PDB entry 9MHV | X-ray diffraction, 2.45 A resolution | chains A and B

Chain A (and B):
Name: Toll-like receptor 7
From: Macaca mulatta
Notes: chain B of this document is another copy of the same molecule, construct and numbering; everything in this record applies to it too
UniProtKB: B3Y653 (B3Y653_MACMU); residues 27-839 here = UniProt positions 27-839
Sequence (817 residues; numbered 23 to 839; the number before each row is that of its first residue):
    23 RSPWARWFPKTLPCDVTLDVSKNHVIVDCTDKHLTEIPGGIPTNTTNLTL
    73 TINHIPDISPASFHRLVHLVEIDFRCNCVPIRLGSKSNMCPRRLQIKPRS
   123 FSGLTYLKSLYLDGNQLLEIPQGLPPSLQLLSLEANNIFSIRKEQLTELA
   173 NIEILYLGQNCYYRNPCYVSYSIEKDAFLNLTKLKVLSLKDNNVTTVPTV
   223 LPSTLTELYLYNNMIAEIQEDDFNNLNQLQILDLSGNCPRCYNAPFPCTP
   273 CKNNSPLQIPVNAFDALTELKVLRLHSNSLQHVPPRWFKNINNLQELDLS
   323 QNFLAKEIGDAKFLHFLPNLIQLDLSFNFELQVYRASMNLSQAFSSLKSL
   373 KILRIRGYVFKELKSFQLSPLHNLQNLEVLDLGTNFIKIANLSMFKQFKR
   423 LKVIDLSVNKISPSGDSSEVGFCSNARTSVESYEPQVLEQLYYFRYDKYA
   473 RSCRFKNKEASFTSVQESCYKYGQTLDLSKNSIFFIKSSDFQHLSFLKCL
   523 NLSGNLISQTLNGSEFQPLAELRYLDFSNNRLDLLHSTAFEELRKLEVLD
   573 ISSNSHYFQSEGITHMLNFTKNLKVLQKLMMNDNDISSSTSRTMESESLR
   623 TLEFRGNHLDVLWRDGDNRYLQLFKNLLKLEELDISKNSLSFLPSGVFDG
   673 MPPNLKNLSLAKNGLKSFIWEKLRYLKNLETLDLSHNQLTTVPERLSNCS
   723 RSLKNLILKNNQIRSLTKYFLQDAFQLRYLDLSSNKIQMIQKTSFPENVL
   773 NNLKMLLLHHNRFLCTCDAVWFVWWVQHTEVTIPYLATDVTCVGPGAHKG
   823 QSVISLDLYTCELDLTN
Unresolved in the structure: 23-26, 436-462, 476-489, 836-839
Cystine bridges: Cys36-Cys51, Cys98-Cys475, Cys100-Cys112, Cys183-Cys189, Cys260-Cys273, Cys263-Cys270, Cys491-Cys521, Cys787-Cys814, Cys789-Cys833
Covalent attachments: N-acetylglucosamine (NAG) linked to Asn69, Asn215, Asn361, Asn413, Asn523, Asn534, Asn590, Asn679, Asn720
Differences from the reference sequence: expression tag (23-26); engineered mutation Gln167 (Asn in B3Y653), Gln389 (Asn in B3Y653), Gln488 (Asn in B3Y653), Gln799 (Asn in B3Y653)
Ligand contacts:
  - A1BLT ((3S)-3-[(2-amino-5-{[2-methoxy-5-({[(3S)-oxolan-3-yl]amino}methyl)phenyl]methyl}-5H-pyrimido[5,4-b]indol-4-yl)amino]hexan-1-ol), molecule 1: Tyr264, Phe349, Phe351, Glu352, Leu353, Gln354, Val355, Tyr356, Val381, Phe408, Lys410, Lys432
  - A1BLT, molecule 2: Thr532, Asp555, Leu557, His558, Gly584, Ile585, Thr586

Interface between chain A and chain B:
Contacting residue pairs (75):
  Ile103(A) with Asp637(B)
  Arg104(A) with Asp637(B); Gly638(B)
  Lys108(A) with Asp637(B), salt bridge; Phe664(B); Ser689(B)
  Ser109(A) with Lys688(B); Ser689(B)
  Tyr185(A) with Gly638(B)
  Arg186(A) with Arg636(B); Asp637(B), hydrogen bond (side chain-backbone)
  Tyr264(A) with Thr586(B), hydrogen bond
  Asn265(A) with Gly584(B), hydrogen bond (side chain-backbone); Ile585(B); Thr586(B), hydrogen bond; Thr612(B), hydrogen bond
  Ala266(A) with Arg641(B), hydrogen bond (backbone-side chain)
  Pro267(A) with Asp639(B); Arg641(B)
  Phe268(A) with Arg641(B)
  Pro269(A) with Gly638(B); Asp639(B)
  Thr406(A) with Glu583(B)
  Phe408(A) with Ile585(B), hydrophobic
  Val430(A) with Ser582(B)
  Lys432(A) with Ser530(B), hydrogen bond (side chain-backbone); Tyr579(B), hydrogen bond
  Leu463(A) with Glu583(B)
  Tyr464(A) with Glu583(B), hydrogen bond (backbone-side chain)
  Tyr465(A) with Glu583(B), hydrogen bond (backbone-side chain)
  Phe466(A) with Glu583(B), hydrogen bond (backbone-side chain); Gly584(B)
  Lys502(A) with His578(B)
  Asn503(A) with Arg553(B), hydrogen bond (backbone-side chain)
  Gly526(A) with Arg553(B), hydrogen bond (backbone-side chain)
  Asn527(A) with Arg553(B), hydrogen bond (backbone-side chain)
  Leu528(A) with Leu528(B); Ser530(B); Arg553(B)
  Ser530(A) with Lys432(B), hydrogen bond (backbone-side chain); Ser504(B); Leu528(B)
  Arg553(A) with Asn503(B); Gly526(B), hydrogen bond (side chain-backbone); Asn527(B), hydrogen bond (side chain-backbone); Leu528(B)
  His578(A) with Lys502(B)
  Tyr579(A) with Lys432(B), hydrogen bond
  Ser582(A) with Val430(B)
  Glu583(A) with Leu463(B); Tyr464(B), hydrogen bond (side chain-backbone); Tyr465(B), hydrogen bond (side chain-backbone); Phe466(B), hydrogen bond (side chain-backbone)
  Gly584(A) with Asn265(B); Phe466(B)
  Ile585(A) with Asn265(B)
  Thr586(A) with Tyr264(B), hydrogen bond; Asn265(B), hydrogen bond
  Thr612(A) with Asn265(B), hydrogen bond
  Arg636(A) with Arg186(B)
  Asp637(A) with Arg104(B); Lys108(B), salt bridge; Arg186(B)
  Gly638(A) with Arg104(B); Tyr185(B); Pro269(B)
  Asp639(A) with Pro267(B); Pro269(B)
  Arg641(A) with Ala266(B), hydrogen bond (side chain-backbone); Pro267(B); Phe268(B), hydrogen bond (side chain-backbone)
  Phe664(A) with Lys108(B)
  Lys688(A) with Ser109(B)
  Ser689(A) with Lys108(B)
  Arg784(A) with Arg784(B)
Other interface residues (no listed pair), chain A (50 interface residues in all): Phe349, Ser504, Phe506, Gln531, Asn551, Asp555
Other interface residues (no listed pair), chain B (50 interface residues in all): Ile103, Phe349, Thr406, Phe408, Phe506, Asn551, Asp555, Gln581

Summary:
The chain A/chain B interface involves 50 residues from each chain; the contacts include 26 hydrogen bonds and
2 salt bridges. Polar pairs include Lys108(A)-Asp637(B), Arg186(A)-Asp637(B) and Tyr264(A)-Thr586(B). Bound to
chain A: compound A1BLT.
Both chains are Toll-like receptor 7 (Macaca mulatta). Entry 9MHV (Monkey TLR7 ectodomain with small molecule
agonist 9) was determined by X-ray diffraction (same publication as 9MHW, 9MHX and 9MHY).
